Entry 9EY0 (electron microscopy, 2.78 A resolution); this record covers chains E and T of the 7 polymer chains in the assembly.

Chain E:
Protein: Zinc phosphodiesterase ELAC protein 2
Source organism: Homo sapiens
Notes: EC 3.1.26.11
UniProtKB: Q9BQ52 (RNZ2_HUMAN); numbering as in UniProt (aligned over 31-826)
Chain sequence (797 residues; row label = number of the first residue in the row):
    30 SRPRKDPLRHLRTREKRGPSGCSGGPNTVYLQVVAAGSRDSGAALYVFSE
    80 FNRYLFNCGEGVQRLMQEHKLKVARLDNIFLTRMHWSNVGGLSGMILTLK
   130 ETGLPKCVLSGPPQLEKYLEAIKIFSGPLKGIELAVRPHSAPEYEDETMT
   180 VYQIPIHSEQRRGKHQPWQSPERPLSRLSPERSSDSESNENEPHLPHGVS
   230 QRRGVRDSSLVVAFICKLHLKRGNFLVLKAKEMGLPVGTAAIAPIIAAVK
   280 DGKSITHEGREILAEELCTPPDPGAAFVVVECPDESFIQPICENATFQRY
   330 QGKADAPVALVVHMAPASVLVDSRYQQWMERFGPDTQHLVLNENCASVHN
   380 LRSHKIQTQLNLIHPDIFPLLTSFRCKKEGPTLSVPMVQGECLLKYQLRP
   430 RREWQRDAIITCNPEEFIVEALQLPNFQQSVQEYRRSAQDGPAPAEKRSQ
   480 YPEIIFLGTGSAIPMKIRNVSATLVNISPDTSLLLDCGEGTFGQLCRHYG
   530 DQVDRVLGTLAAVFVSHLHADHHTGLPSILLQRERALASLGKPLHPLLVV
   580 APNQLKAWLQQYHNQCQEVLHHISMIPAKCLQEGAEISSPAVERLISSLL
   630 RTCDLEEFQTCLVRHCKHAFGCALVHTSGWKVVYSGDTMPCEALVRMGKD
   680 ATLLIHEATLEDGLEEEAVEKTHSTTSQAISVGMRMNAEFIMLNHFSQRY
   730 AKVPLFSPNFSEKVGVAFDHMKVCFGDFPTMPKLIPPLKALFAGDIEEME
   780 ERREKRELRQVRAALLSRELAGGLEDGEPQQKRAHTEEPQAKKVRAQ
Not modelled in the structure: 30-35, 189-234, 404-409, 792-826
Sequence notes: expression tag (30)
Swiss-Prot annotation at these positions:
  - modified residue (Phosphoserine): Ser199, Ser208, Ser212, Ser229, Ser618, Ser736
  - natural variant: Phe154 (F154L: In COXPD17), Arg211 (R211Q: In HPC2), Ser217 (S217L: In HPC2), Leu423 (L423F: In COXPD17), Gly487 (G487R: In HPC2), Thr520 (T520I: In COXPD17), Ala541 (A541T: In HPC2), Glu622 (E622V: In HPC2), Arg781 (R781H: In HPC2), Gly806 (G806R: In HPC2)
Bound ions: Zn2+ site 1: His546, His548, His644, Asp666; Zn2+ site 2: Asp550, His551, Asp666, His724
Small-molecule neighbours: GTP (guanosine-5'-triphosphate): Arg381, Lys384, Met494, Lys495, Ile496, Gln727, Arg728, Ala730, Lys731, Asp774, Glu777, Arg781
What the authors report for this chain:
  - binding site for mt-tRNA-His (chain T): Arg38, Arg41, Lys99 to Arg104, Asn253, Lys279, Ser490, Lys495, Lys700, Arg728, Arg788
  - contacts within the chain: Ile492-Gln727 (hydrogen bond), Arg728-Tyr729 (pi stacking), Arg728-Arg781
  - disease-associated variants - P493L, Y729C, R781H: decreased catalytic activity (citing earlier work)
  - Zn2+ coordination: His548
  - mutagenesis - V256E/L257E: decreased catalytic activity on TRMT10C/SDR5C1
  - disease-associated variants - G132R, F154L, T520I: unchanged catalytic activity on 3'-CCA tail

Chain T:
Molecule: mt-tRNA-His
Sequence (71 nucleotides; each row starts with the number of its first residue):
     2 UAAAUAUAGUUUAACCAAAACAUCAGAUUGUGAAUCUGACAACAGAGGCU
    52 UACGACCCCUUAUUUACCCCA
Not modelled in the structure: 16-18, 70-72
Covalent attachments: guanosine-5'-triphosphate (GTP) linked to U2

Interface between chain E and chain T:
Residue-residue contacts - 45 pairs, chain E then chain T:
  Pro36(E) - A5(T)  phosphate contact
  Leu37(E) - A5(T)  phosphate contact
  Arg38(E) - A5(T)  hydrogen bond to the phosphate
  Arg38(E) - U6(T)  salt bridge to the phosphate
  Arg41(E) - A5(T)  sugar contact
  Arg41(E) - U6(T)  salt bridge to the phosphate
  Thr42(E) - C57(T)  phosphate contact
  Thr42(E) - C58(T)  hydrogen bond to the phosphate
  Lys45(E) - A56(T)  hydrogen bond to the phosphate
  Lys45(E) - C57(T)  salt bridge to the phosphate
  Arg46(E) - C57(T)  hydrogen bond to the phosphate
  Arg46(E) - C58(T)  salt bridge to the phosphate
  Asn56(E) - C50(T)  sugar contact
  Phe77(E) - C59(T)  phosphate contact
  Glu79(E) - C58(T)  hydrogen bond to the sugar
  Arg82(E) - C58(T)  hydrogen bond to the phosphate
  Arg82(E) - C59(T)  salt bridge to the phosphate
  Gln96(E) - U2(T)  hydrogen bond to the sugar
  Lys99(E) - C60(T)  phosphate contact
  Lys99(E) - U61(T)  salt bridge to the phosphate
  Lys101(E) - A4(T)  salt bridge to the phosphate
  Ala103(E) - A4(T)  phosphate contact
  Arg104(E) - C58(T)  salt bridge to the phosphate
  Arg104(E) - C59(T)  salt bridge to the phosphate
  Thr131(E) - A3(T)  sugar contact
  Asn253(E) - U51(T)  hydrogen bond to the phosphate
  Asn253(E) - U52(T)  phosphate contact
  Phe254(E) - U52(T)  hydrogen bond to the phosphate
  Val256(E) - U52(T)  sugar contact
  Ile275(E) - U52(T)  base contact
  Lys279(E) - U51(T)  phosphate contact
  Lys279(E) - U52(T)  salt bridge to the phosphate
  Ser490(E) - C69(T)  hydrogen bond to the phosphate
  Met494(E) - U2(T)  sugar contact
  Lys495(E) - U2(T)  salt bridge to the phosphate
  Lys700(E) - C68(T)  salt bridge to the phosphate
  Lys700(E) - C69(T)  salt bridge to the phosphate
  His702(E) - C69(T)  hydrogen bond to the phosphate
  Ser726(E) - C69(T)  hydrogen bond to the phosphate
  Gln727(E) - C69(T)  phosphate contact
  Arg728(E) - C68(T)  salt bridge to the phosphate
  Arg728(E) - C69(T)  salt bridge to the phosphate
  Lys784(E) - U65(T)  salt bridge to the phosphate
  Arg788(E) - U65(T)  salt bridge to the phosphate
  Arg788(E) - U66(T)  salt bridge to the phosphate
Other interface residues (no listed pair), chain E (39 interface residues in all): His39, Phe80, Glu130, Ala491, His548, Thr688, Arg781
Other interface residues (no listed pair), chain T (19 interface residues in all): G49

Summary:
39 residues of chain E face 19 of chain T across their interface; the contacts include 12 hydrogen bonds and
18 salt bridges. Polar contacts include Glu79(E)-C58(T), Gln96(E)-U2(T) and Arg38(E)-A5(T). From the paper: a
binding site for mt-tRNA-His (chain T) at Arg38(E), Arg41(E) and Lys99(E) among others; P493L, Y729C and R781H
of chain E reduce catalytic activity; 7 substitutions were tested in all.
Chain E is Zinc phosphodiesterase ELAC protein 2 (Homo sapiens) and chain T is mt-tRNA-His; the structure,
Human mitochondrial RNase Z with tRNA-His, was determined by electron microscopy, deposited together with
9GCH.
